1GHM - chain A; structure by X-ray diffraction, 1.86 A resolution.

== Chain A ==
Molecule: Beta-lactamase
From: Staphylococcus aureus
Notes: EC 3.5.2.6
UniProt: P00807 (BLAC_STAAU); the author numbering skips numbers that UniProt does not, so the offset changes along the chain: 31-57 = UniProt 25-51; 59-84 = UniProt 52-77; 87-290 = UniProt 78-281
Sequence (258 residues; row label = number of the first residue in the row; note: 3 numbers in that range are skipped by the numbering (no residue carries them; nothing is unmodelled there)):
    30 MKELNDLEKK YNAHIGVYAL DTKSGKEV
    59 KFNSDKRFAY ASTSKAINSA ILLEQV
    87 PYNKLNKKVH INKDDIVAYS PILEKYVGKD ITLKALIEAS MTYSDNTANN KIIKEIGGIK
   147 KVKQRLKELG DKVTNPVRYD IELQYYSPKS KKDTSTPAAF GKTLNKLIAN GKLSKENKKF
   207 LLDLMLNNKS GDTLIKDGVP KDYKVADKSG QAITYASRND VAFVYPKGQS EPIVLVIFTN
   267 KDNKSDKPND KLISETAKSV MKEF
Disordered / not traced: 30
Construct notes: engineered mutation Asp166 (Glu157 in P00807), Gln170 (Asn161 in P00807)
Small-molecule neighbours: DEGRADED CEPHALORIDINE, open form (CED; 5-methyl-2-[2-oxo-1-(2-thiophen-2-yl-acetylamino)-ethyl]-3,6-dihydro-2H-[1,3]thiazine-4-carboxylic acid): Ala69, Ser70, Lys73, Tyr105, Ser130, Asn132, Ile167, Gln170, Lys234, Ser235, Gly236, Gln237, Ala238, Ile239, Arg244
Swiss-Prot annotation at these positions:
  - active site: Ser70 (Acyl-ester intermediate)
  - binding site (substrate): Lys234 to Gly236

== In short ==
Chain A binds DEGRADED CEPHALORIDINE, open form. UniProt lists active-site residue Ser70 and 3
substrate-binding residues.
Chain A is Beta-lactamase (Staphylococcus aureus); the structure, Structures of the acyl-enzyme complex of the
staphylococcus aureus beta-lactamase mutant GLU166ASP:ASN170GLN with degraded cephaloridine, was determined by
X-ray diffraction, deposited together with 1GHI and 1GHP.
